Entry 1GDT (X-ray diffraction, 3.00 A resolution); this record covers chains A and B of the 6 polymer chains in the assembly.

[Chain A (and B)]
Name: Protein (gamma delta resolvase)
From: Escherichia coli
Notes: chain B of this document is another copy of the same molecule, construct and numbering; everything in this record applies to it too
UniProtKB: P03012 (TNR1_ECOLI); numbering as in UniProt (aligned over 1-183)
Sequence (183 residues; row label = number of the first residue in the row):
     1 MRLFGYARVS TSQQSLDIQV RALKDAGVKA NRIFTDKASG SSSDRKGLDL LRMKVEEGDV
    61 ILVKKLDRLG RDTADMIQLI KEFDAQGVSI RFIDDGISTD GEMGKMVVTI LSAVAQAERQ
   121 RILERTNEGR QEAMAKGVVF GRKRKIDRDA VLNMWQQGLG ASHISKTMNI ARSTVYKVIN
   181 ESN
Curated features (UniProtKB/Swiss-Prot):
  - DNA-binding region: Ala161 to Asn180 (H-T-H motif)
  - active site: Ser10 (O-(5'-phospho-DNA)-serine intermediate)

[Interface between chain A and chain B]
Residue-residue contacts - 39 pairs, chain A then chain B:
  Leu66(A) with Ala113(B), hydrophobic; Val114(B)
  Asp67(A) with Ala117(B)
  Asp72(A) with Arg121(B), salt bridge
  Asp95(A) with Thr109(B); Gln116(B)
  Gly96(A) with Met106(B)
  Ile97(A) with Ala113(B), hydrophobic
  Met106(A) with Met103(B), hydrophobic
  Val107(A) with Ile110(B), hydrophobic
  Thr109(A) with Asp95(B); Ile97(B)
  Ile110(A) with Ile97(B), hydrophobic; Ile110(B), hydrophobic; Leu111(B), hydrophobic; Val114(B), hydrophobic
  Leu111(A) with Val114(B), hydrophobic
  Ala113(A) with Leu66(B), hydrophobic
  Val114(A) with Leu66(B); Thr73(B); Val114(B), hydrophobic; Glu118(B)
  Ala117(A) with Leu66(B), hydrophobic; Asp67(B)
  Glu118(A) with Thr73(B), hydrogen bond; Glu118(B)
  Gln120(A) with Asp67(B)
  Arg121(A) with Leu66(B), hydrogen bond (side chain-backbone); Asp67(B); Gly70(B), hydrogen bond (side chain-backbone); Arg71(B); Thr73(B), hydrogen bond; Met76(B), hydrogen bond
  Glu124(A) with Val9(B); Ser10(B), hydrogen bond; Arg68(B), salt bridge
  Arg125(A) with Arg71(B); Asp72(B), salt bridge
  Glu128(A) with Thr11(B)
Also at the interface, not in a pair above, chain A (22 interface residues in all): Arg71, Ser98
Also at the interface, not in a pair above, chain B (25 interface residues in all): Val107

[In short]
Chain A and chain B form an interface of 22 and 25 residues respectively, with 6 hydrogen bonds and 3 salt
bridges. Polar contacts include Asp72(A)-Arg121(B), Glu124(A)-Arg68(B) and Arg125(A)-Asp72(B). From UniProt:
active-site residue Ser10(A) on chain A.
Both chains are Protein (gamma delta resolvase) (Escherichia coli). Entry 1GDT (Crystal structure of a
site-specific recombinase, gamma-delta resolvase complexed with a 34 bp cleavage site) was determined by X-ray
diffraction.
